1JR3 - chains A and C of the 5 polymer chains in the assembly; structure by X-ray diffraction, 2.70 A resolution.

Chain A:
Name: DNA polymerase III subunit gamma
Organism: Escherichia coli
Notes: EC 2.7.7.7
Reference sequence: P06710 (DPO3X_ECOLI); numbering as in UniProt (aligned over 1-373)
Amino-acid sequence (373 residues; numbered 1 to 373; the number before each row is that of its first residue):
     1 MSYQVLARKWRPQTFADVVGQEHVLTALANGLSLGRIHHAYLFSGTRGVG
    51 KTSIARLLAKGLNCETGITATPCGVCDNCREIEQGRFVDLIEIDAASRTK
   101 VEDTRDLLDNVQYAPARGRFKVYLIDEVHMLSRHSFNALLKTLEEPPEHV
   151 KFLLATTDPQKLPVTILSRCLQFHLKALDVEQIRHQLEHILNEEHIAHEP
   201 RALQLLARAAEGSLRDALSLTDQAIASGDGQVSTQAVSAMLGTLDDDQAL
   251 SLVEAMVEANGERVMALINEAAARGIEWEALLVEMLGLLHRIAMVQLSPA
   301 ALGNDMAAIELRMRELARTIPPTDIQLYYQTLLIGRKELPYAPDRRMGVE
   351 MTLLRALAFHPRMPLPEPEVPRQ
Disordered / not traced: 1-2, 369-373
Ion coordination: Zn2+: C64, C73, C76, C79
Swiss-Prot annotation at these positions:
  - binding site (ATP): G45 to T52
  - binding site (Zn(2+)): C64, C73, C76, C79
  - mutagenesis: G118 (G118D: In dnaX2016(Ts); present in both isoforms, unable to grow at 42 degrees Celsius)

Chain C:
Name: DNA polymerase III subunit gamma
Organism: Escherichia coli
Notes: EC 2.7.7.7
Reference sequence: P06710 (DPO3X_ECOLI); the construct has insertions or renumbered stretches relative to UniProt, so the offset changes along the chain: 1-9 = UniProt 1-9; 5010-5017 = UniProt 10-17; 18-373 = UniProt 18-373
Amino-acid sequence (373 residues; each row starts with the number of its first residue):
     1 MSYQVLARK
  5010 WRPQTFAD
    18 VVGQEHVLTALANGLSLGRIHHAYLFSGTRGVGKTSIARLLAKGLNCETG
    68 ITATPCGVCDNCREIEQGRFVDLIEIDAASRTKVEDTRDLLDNVQYAPAR
   118 GRFKVYLIDEVHMLSRHSFNALLKTLEEPPEHVKFLLATTDPQKLPVTIL
   168 SRCLQFHLKALDVEQIRHQLEHILNEEHIAHEPRALQLLARAAEGSLRDA
   218 LSLTDQAIASGDGQVSTQAVSAMLGTLDDDQALSLVEAMVEANGERVMAL
   268 INEAAARGIEWEALLVEMLGLLHRIAMVQLSPAALGNDMAAIELRMRELA
   318 RTIPPTDIQLYYQTLLIGRKELPYAPDRRMGVEMTLLRALAFHPRMPLPE
   368 PEVPRQ
Disordered / not traced: 1-2, 369-373
Ion coordination: Zn2+: C64, C73, C76, C79
Swiss-Prot annotation at these positions:
  - binding site (ATP): G45 to T52
  - binding site (Zn(2+)): C64, C73, C76, C79

How chain A and chain C interact:
Residue-residue contacts (49; chain A residue first):
  H23(A) - S227(C)  hydrogen bond (side chain-backbone)
  H23(A) - A236(C)
  H23(A) - A239(C)
  T26(A) - A226(C)
  T26(A) - S227(C)
  T26(A) - D229(C)
  A27(A) - A226(C)  hydrogen bond (backbone-backbone)
  N30(A) - A226(C)
  N30(A) - D229(C)
  R36(A) - Q4(C)  hydrogen bond (side chain-backbone)
  N137(A) - R98(C)  hydrogen bond
  K141(A) - T99(C)
  E144(A) - S97(C)
  L171(A) - Q223(C)
  Q172(A) - Q223(C)
  K176(A) - R274(C)
  K176(A) - G275(C)  hydrogen bond (side chain-backbone)
  V283(A) - P343(C)  hydrophobic
  G287(A) - M347(C)
  H290(A) - M347(C)
  H290(A) - E350(C)  salt bridge
  H290(A) - M351(C)
  A293(A) - M351(C)  hydrophobic
  A293(A) - L354(C)
  M294(A) - M265(C)  hydrophobic
  M294(A) - E350(C)
  M294(A) - L354(C)  hydrophobic
  L297(A) - G261(C)
  L297(A) - M265(C)  hydrophobic
  R318(A) - P368(C)
  P321(A) - E367(C)
  P322(A) - L365(C)  hydrophobic
  P322(A) - E367(C)
  T323(A) - F359(C)
  Q326(A) - M351(C)  hydrogen bond
  Q326(A) - R355(C)
  Y329(A) - A342(C)
  Y329(A) - P343(C)
  Y329(A) - M351(C)  hydrophobic
  Q330(A) - I334(C)
  Q330(A) - E338(C)  hydrogen bond
  Q330(A) - R355(C)  hydrogen bond
  L333(A) - E338(C)
  L333(A) - Y341(C)
  L333(A) - A342(C)
  R336(A) - Y341(C)  hydrogen bond (side chain-backbone)
  R336(A) - A342(C)  hydrogen bond (side chain-backbone)
  R336(A) - P343(C)
  K337(A) - Y341(C)
Interface residues without a listed pair, chain A (30 interface residues in all): R208, L286, L289
Interface residues without a listed pair, chain C (36 interface residues in all): D94, I225, Q235, E262, K337, G348, L357, A358

In short:
30 residues of chain A and 36 residues of chain C are in contact, with 10 hydrogen bonds and 1 salt bridge.
Among the polar pairs are H290(A)-E350(C), H23(A)-S227(C) and R36(A)-Q4(C).
Chain A and chain C are both DNA polymerase III subunit gamma (Escherichia coli); the structure, Crystal
Structure of the Processivity Clamp Loader Gamma Complex of E. coli DNA Polymerase III, was determined by
X-ray diffraction.
